PDB entry 8XSJ | electron microscopy, 2.61 A resolution | chains B and L of the 4 polymer chains in the assembly

# Chain B
Protein: Spike protein S1
Source organism: Severe acute respiratory syndrome coronavirus 2
Notes: fragment: RBD domain
UniProt: P0DTC2 (SPIKE_SARS2); numbering as in UniProt (aligned over 319-541)
Chain sequence (223 residues; numbered 319 to 541; the number before each row is that of its first residue):
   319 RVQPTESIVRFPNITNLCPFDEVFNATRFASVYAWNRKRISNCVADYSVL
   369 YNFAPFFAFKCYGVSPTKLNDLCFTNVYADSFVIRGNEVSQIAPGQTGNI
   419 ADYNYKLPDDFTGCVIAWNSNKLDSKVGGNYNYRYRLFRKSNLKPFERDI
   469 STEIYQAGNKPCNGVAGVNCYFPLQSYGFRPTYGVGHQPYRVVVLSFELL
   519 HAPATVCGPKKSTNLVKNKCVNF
Not modelled in the structure: 319-332, 528-541
Differences from the reference sequence: variant D339 (Gly in P0DTC2), F371 (Ser in P0DTC2), P373 (Ser in P0DTC2), F375 (Ser in P0DTC2), A376 (Thr in P0DTC2), N405 (Asp in P0DTC2), S408 (Arg in P0DTC2), N417 (Lys in P0DTC2), K440 (Asn in P0DTC2), R452 (Leu in P0DTC2), N477 (Ser in P0DTC2), K478 (Thr in P0DTC2), A484 (Glu in P0DTC2), V486 (Phe in P0DTC2), R498 (Gln in P0DTC2), Y501 (Asn in P0DTC2), H505 (Tyr in P0DTC2)
Curated features (UniProtKB/Swiss-Prot):
  - region: N448 to Y451, Y453 to F456 (Immunodominant HLA epitope recognized by the CD8+)
  - glycosylation: T323 (O-linked (GalNAc) threonine), S325 (O-linked (HexNAc...) serine), N331 (N-linked (GlcNAc...) (complex) asparagine), N343 (N-linked (GlcNAc...) (complex) asparagine)
Disulfide bonds: C336-C361, C379-C432, C391-C525, C480-C488
Glycans and other covalent adducts: N-acetylglucosamine (NAG) linked to N343

# Chain L
Protein: IMCAS-316 L chain
Source organism: Homo sapiens
Chain sequence (215 residues; each row starts with the number of its first residue):
     1 DIQMTQSPSSLSASVGDRVTITCRASQSISNYLNWYQQKPGKAPKLLIYD
    51 ASNLETGVPSRFSGSGSGADFTFTIGSLQPEDSATYYCQQYDNLPLTFGG
   101 GTKVEIKGTVAAPSVFIFPPSDEQLKSGTASVVCLLNNFYPREAKVQWKV
   151 DNALQSGNSQESVTEQDSKDSTYSLSSTLTLSKADYEKHKVYACEVTHQG
   201 LSSPVTKSFNRGECS
Not modelled in the structure: 214-215
Disulfide bonds: C23-C88, C134-C194

# Chain B / chain L interface
Residue-residue contacts (10):
  N354(B) - Y32(L)  hydrogen bond
  R355(B) - Y32(L)  hydrogen bond (backbone-side chain)
  K356(B) - N53(L)
  R357(B) - Y49(L)
  R357(B) - D50(L)
  N360(B) - L54(L)
  N360(B) - E55(L)
  N360(B) - T56(L)  hydrogen bond
  R466(B) - Y32(L)
  I468(B) - N93(L)
Interface residues without a listed pair, chain B (9 interface residues in all): W353, S359
Interface residues without a listed pair, chain L (9 interface residues in all): D92

# Summary
Chain B and chain L each contribute 9 residues to their interface, with 3 hydrogen bonds. Polar contacts
include N354(B)-Y32(L), R355(B)-Y32(L) and N360(B)-T56(L). N-acetylglucosamine is covalently linked to
N343(B).
Chain B is Spike protein S1 (Severe acute respiratory syndrome coronavirus 2) and chain L is IMCAS-316 L chain
(Homo sapiens); the structure, SARS-CoV-2 Omicron BA.4 RBD + IMCAS-316 + ACE2, was determined by electron
microscopy.
